Entry 6JRF (X-ray diffraction, 2.05 A resolution); this record covers chains A and D of the 4 polymer chains in the assembly.

# Chain A
Protein: Monokaryotic chloroplast 1
From: Zea mays
Notes: fragment: RuvC domain
UniProt: B4FCI7 (B4FCI7_MAIZE); residues 109-271 here = UniProt positions 109-271
Chain sequence (174 residues; row label = number of the first residue in the row):
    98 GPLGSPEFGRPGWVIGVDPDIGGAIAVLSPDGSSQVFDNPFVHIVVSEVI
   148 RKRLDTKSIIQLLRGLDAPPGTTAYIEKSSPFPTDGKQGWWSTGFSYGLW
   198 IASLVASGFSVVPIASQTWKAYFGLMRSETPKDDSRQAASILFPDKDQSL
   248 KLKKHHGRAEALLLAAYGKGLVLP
Not modelled in the structure: 98-108
Sequence notes: expression tag (98-108)
Bound ions: Ca2+ site 1: Asp-115, Asp-117, Glu-257 (shared with DT26(D) of chain D); Ca2+ site 2: Glu-174, Glu-257 (shared with DT26(D) of chain D)

# Chain D
Molecule: 33-nt DNA strand
Sequence (33 nucleotides; row label = number of the first residue in the row):
     1 ATCTGCAGGGTCTGGTTTCCAGACCTACGATTG
Not modelled in the structure: 16-17
Bound ions: Ca2+ site 1: DT26 (shared with Asp-115(A), Asp-117(A), Glu-257(A) of chain A)

# How chain A and chain D interact
Contacting residue pairs (42; chain A residue first):
  Asp-117(A) / DT26(D)  phosphate contact
  Asp-117(A) / DA27(D)  phosphate contact
  Ile-118(A) / DA27(D)  hydrogen bond to the phosphate
  Val-146(A) / DG29(D)  phosphate contact
  Arg-148(A) / DC28(D)  salt bridge to the phosphate
  Arg-148(A) / DG29(D)  salt bridge to the phosphate
  Arg-150(A) / DC28(D)  salt bridge to the phosphate
  Lys-175(A) / DT11(D)  phosphate contact
  Lys-175(A) / DC12(D)  salt bridge to the phosphate
  Ser-177(A) / DG10(D)  hydrogen bond to the base
  Ser-177(A) / DT11(D)  hydrogen bond to the sugar
  Ser-177(A) / DC25(D)  base contact
  Pro-178(A) / DG10(D)  base contact
  Pro-178(A) / DC25(D)  base contact
  Phe-179(A) / DG10(D)  base contact
  Phe-179(A) / DC24(D)  base contact
  Phe-179(A) / DC25(D)  stacking on the base
  Pro-180(A) / DG10(D)  sugar contact
  Asp-182(A) / DC25(D)  hydrogen bond to the base
  Asp-182(A) / DT26(D)  base contact
  Gln-185(A) / DC28(D)  sugar contact
  Gly-186(A) / DA27(D)  sugar contact
  Trp-187(A) / DG10(D)  sugar contact
  Ser-189(A) / DA27(D)  hydrogen bond to the phosphate
  Ser-189(A) / DC28(D)  phosphate contact
  Thr-190(A) / DT26(D)  sugar contact
  Ala-212(A) / DC12(D)  phosphate contact
  Ala-212(A) / DT13(D)  phosphate contact
  Ser-213(A) / DC24(D)  phosphate contact
  Gln-214(A) / DC12(D)  base contact
  Gln-214(A) / DA23(D)  hydrogen bond to the base
  Gln-214(A) / DC24(D)  hydrogen bond to the base
  Thr-215(A) / DT13(D)  sugar contact
  Lys-217(A) / DC24(D)  phosphate contact
  Lys-217(A) / DC25(D)  salt bridge to the phosphate
  Met-223(A) / DA23(D)  phosphate contact
  Met-223(A) / DC24(D)  phosphate contact
  Arg-224(A) / DA23(D)  phosphate contact
  Arg-224(A) / DC24(D)  hydrogen bond to the phosphate
  Lys-229(A) / DC25(D)  salt bridge to the phosphate
  Lys-229(A) / DT26(D)  salt bridge to the phosphate
  Glu-257(A) / DT26(D)  phosphate contact
Also at the interface, not in a pair above, chain A (32 interface residues in all): Asp-115, Ile-147, Lys-149, Glu-174, Leu-222, Ser-225, Pro-228

# In short
Chain A and chain D form an interface of 32 and 11 residues respectively; the contacts include 8 hydrogen
bonds, 7 salt bridges and 1 aromatic stacking contact. Polar pairs include Ser-177(A)/DG10(D),
Asp-182(A)/DC25(D) and Gln-214(A)/DA23(D). Asp-115(A), Asp-117(A), Glu-257(A) and DT26(D) form the Ca2+ site
1.
Chain A is Monokaryotic chloroplast 1 (Zea mays) and chain D is a 33-nt DNA strand; the structure, Crystal
structure of ZmMoc1-Holliday junction Complex in the presence of Calcium, was determined by X-ray diffraction
(same publication as 6IS8, 6IS9 and 6JRG).
